7EJO - chains A and B; structure by X-ray diffraction, 2.19 A resolution.

# Chain A
Name: Enhancer of rudimentary homolog 2, Protein tost-1
Organism: Caenorhabditis elegans
Reference sequence: chimeric construct of Q20057, Q18490: residues 1-103 from Q20057 (Q20057_CAEEL) positions 1-103 (same numbers); residues 105-142 from Q18490 positions 34-54 (UniProt number = residue number - 88)
Sequence (145 residues; row label = number of the first residue in the row; note: 17 numbers in that range are skipped by the numbering (no residue carries them; nothing is unmodelled there); a row labelled like 105A-105T holds insertion residues (105A, then the next letters in order)):
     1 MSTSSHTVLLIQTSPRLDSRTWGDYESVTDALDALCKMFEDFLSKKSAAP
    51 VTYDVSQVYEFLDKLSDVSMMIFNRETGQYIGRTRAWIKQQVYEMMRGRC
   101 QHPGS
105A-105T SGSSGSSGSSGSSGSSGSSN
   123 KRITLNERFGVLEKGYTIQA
Disordered / not traced: 1-3, 44-50, 105A-105T
Sequence notes: linker (104-105, 105A-105S)
Curated features (UniProtKB/Swiss-Prot):
  - site: Arg130 (May be required for interaction with erh-2)
What the authors report for this chain:
  - mutagenesis - L127A/F131A, R130C: decreased expression in response to germline cells and embryos
  - mutagenesis - M38D: decreased localization
  - mutagenesis - D67A (4.3 uM vs. 8.5 uM): unchanged binding to EBM
  - mutagenesis - M38D: increased localization to nucleus

# Chain B
Name: Enhancer of rudimentary homolog 2
Organism: Caenorhabditis elegans
Reference sequence: Q20057 (Q20057_CAEEL); residue numbers follow UniProt; this construct covers 1-103
Sequence (104 residues; numbered 1 to 104; the number before each row is that of its first residue):
     1 MSTSSHTVLLIQTSPRLDSRTWGDYESVTDALDALCKMFEDFLSKKSAAP
    51 VTYDVSQVYEFLDKLSDVSMMIFNRETGQYIGRTRAWIKQQVYEMMRGRC
   101 QHPG
Disordered / not traced: 1-3, 45-50, 98-104
Sequence notes: expression tag (104)
What the authors report for this chain:
  - mutagenesis - D67A: increased localization to granules

# How chain A and chain B interact
Contacting residue pairs (47):
  Val8(A) - Leu10(B)  hydrophobic
  Leu10(A) - Trp22(B)
  Ile11(A) - Trp22(B)  hydrogen bond (backbone-side chain)
  Arg20(A) - Arg20(B)
  Arg20(A) - Thr21(B)
  Arg20(A) - Trp22(B)
  Arg20(A) - Gly23(B)
  Arg20(A) - Asp24(B)  salt bridge
  Thr21(A) - Arg20(B)  hydrogen bond (side chain-backbone)
  Thr21(A) - Trp22(B)  hydrogen bond (backbone-side chain)
  Trp22(A) - Leu10(B)  hydrophobic
  Trp22(A) - Ile11(B)  hydrogen bond (side chain-backbone)
  Trp22(A) - Arg20(B)
  Trp22(A) - Thr21(B)  hydrogen bond (side chain-backbone)
  Trp22(A) - Asp67(B)
  Asp24(A) - Arg20(B)  salt bridge
  Asp67(A) - Trp22(B)
  Met71(A) - Val8(B)  hydrophobic
  Met71(A) - Met71(B)  hydrophobic
  Met71(A) - Tyr80(B)  hydrophobic
  Asn74(A) - Gln79(B)
  Thr77(A) - Gln79(B)  hydrogen bond
  Gln79(A) - Asn74(B)  hydrogen bond
  Gln79(A) - Thr77(B)  hydrogen bond
  Gln79(A) - Gln79(B)
  Gln79(A) - Tyr80(B)
  Gln79(A) - Ile81(B)
  Tyr80(A) - Met71(B)  hydrophobic
  Tyr80(A) - Gln79(B)
  Tyr80(A) - Tyr80(B)  hydrogen bond (backbone-backbone)
  Ile81(A) - Gln79(B)
  Arg124(A) - Arg20(B)
  Thr126(A) - Ser66(B)
  Thr126(A) - Asp67(B)
  Leu127(A) - Leu10(B)  hydrophobic
  Leu127(A) - Asp67(B)  hydrogen bond (backbone-side chain)
  Leu127(A) - Ser69(B)
  Asn128(A) - Asp67(B)  hydrogen bond (backbone-side chain)
  Asn128(A) - Val68(B)
  Asn128(A) - Thr84(B)
  Asn128(A) - Arg85(B)  hydrogen bond (side chain-backbone)
  Phe131(A) - Ser69(B)
  Phe131(A) - Met71(B)  hydrophobic
  Phe131(A) - Gly82(B)
  Phe131(A) - Arg83(B)
  Phe131(A) - Thr84(B)
  Gly132(A) - Thr84(B)
Interface residues without a listed pair, chain A (23 interface residues in all): Gln12, Gly23, Gly82
Interface residues without a listed pair, chain B (26 interface residues in all): Gln12, Leu17, Met70, Ala86
From the paper, about this interface:
  - residue pairs: Leu127(A)-Asp67(B) (backbone contact), Asn128(A)-Asp67(B) (backbone contact), Asn128(A)-Arg85(B) (hydrogen bond)
  - interface residues, chain A: Leu127(A), Phe131(A)
  - hot spots on chain A (mutagenesis) - L127A/F131A: abolished binding to ERH-2
  - interface residues, chain B: Leu10(B), Asp67(B), Met71(B)
  - hot spots on chain B (mutagenesis) - D67A: abolished binding to TOST-1

# Summary
23 residues of chain A face 26 of chain B across their interface, with 12 hydrogen bonds and 2 salt bridges.
Polar contacts include Arg20(A)-Asp24(B), Asp24(A)-Arg20(B) and Ile11(A)-Trp22(B). The paper describes
backbone contacts between Leu127(A) and Asp67(B) and Asn128(A) and Asp67(B); a hydrogen bond between Asn128(A)
and Arg85(B). The paper reports that L127A/F131A and R130C of chain A reduce expression in response to
germline cells and embryos; interface residues Leu127(A), Phe131(A) and Leu10(B) among others; 5 substitutions
were tested in all.
Chain A is Enhancer of rudimentary homolog 2, Protein tost-1 and chain B is Enhancer of rudimentary homolog 2,
both from Caenorhabditis elegans; the structure, Structure of ERH-2 bound to TOST-1, was determined by X-ray
diffraction, deposited together with 7D1L, 7D2Y and 7EJS.
